PDB entry 6UQE | electron microscopy, 3.00 A resolution | chains I and P of the 22 polymer chains in the assembly

Chain I (and P):
Protein: ATP-dependent Clp protease proteolytic subunit
From: Escherichia coli K-12
Notes: EC 3.4.21.92; chain P of this document is another copy of the same molecule, construct and numbering; everything in this record applies to it too
Reference sequence: A0A0K4NM46 (A0A0K4NM46_ECOLX); numbering as in UniProt (aligned over 15-206)
Chain sequence (192 residues; row label = number of the first residue in the row):
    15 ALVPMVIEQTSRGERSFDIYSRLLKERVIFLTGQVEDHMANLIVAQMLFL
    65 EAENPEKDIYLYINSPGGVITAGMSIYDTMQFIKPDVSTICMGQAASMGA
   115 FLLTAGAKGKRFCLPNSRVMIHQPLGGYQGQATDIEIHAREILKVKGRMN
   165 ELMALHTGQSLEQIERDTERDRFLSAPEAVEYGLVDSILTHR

How chain I and chain P interact:
Residue-residue contacts (41; chain I residue first):
  Gln137(I) - Gln145(P)  hydrogen bond
  Gln137(I) - Ala146(P)
  Gln137(I) - Thr147(P)  hydrogen bond
  Pro138(I) - Gln145(P)
  Pro138(I) - Ala146(P)  hydrogen bond (backbone-backbone)
  Leu139(I) - Gly144(P)
  Leu139(I) - Gln145(P)
  Gly140(I) - Gln143(P)
  Gly140(I) - Gly144(P)  hydrogen bond (backbone-backbone)
  Gly140(I) - Ile149(P)
  Gly141(I) - Tyr142(P)
  Gly141(I) - Gln143(P)
  Gly141(I) - Ile149(P)
  Tyr142(I) - Gly141(P)
  Tyr142(I) - Tyr142(P)  hydrogen bond (backbone-backbone)
  Tyr142(I) - Gln143(P)
  Gln143(I) - Gly140(P)
  Gln143(I) - Gly141(P)
  Gly144(I) - Leu139(P)
  Gly144(I) - Gly140(P)  hydrogen bond (backbone-backbone)
  Gln145(I) - Gln137(P)  hydrogen bond
  Gln145(I) - Pro138(P)
  Gln145(I) - Leu139(P)
  Gln145(I) - Glu183(P)
  Ala146(I) - Gln137(P)
  Ala146(I) - Pro138(P)  hydrogen bond (backbone-backbone)
  Ala146(I) - Leu157(P)
  Thr147(I) - Gln137(P)  hydrogen bond
  Thr147(I) - Lys160(P)  hydrogen bond
  Thr147(I) - Glu183(P)
  Ile149(I) - Gly140(P)
  Ile149(I) - Gly141(P)
  Ile149(I) - Ile156(P)  hydrophobic
  Glu150(I) - Leu157(P)
  Ala153(I) - Ala153(P)  hydrophobic
  Ile156(I) - Ile149(P)  hydrophobic
  Leu157(I) - Ala146(P)
  Lys160(I) - Ala146(P)
  Lys160(I) - Thr147(P)  hydrogen bond
  Glu183(I) - Gln145(P)
  Glu183(I) - Thr147(P)
Also at the interface, not in a pair above, chain P (18 interface residues in all): Glu150

Overview:
Chain I and chain P each contribute 18 residues to their interface; the contacts include 11 hydrogen bonds.
Among the polar pairs are Gln137(I)-Gln145(P), Gln137(I)-Thr147(P) and Thr147(I)-Lys160(P).
Chain I and chain P are both ATP-dependent Clp protease proteolytic subunit (Escherichia coli K-12); the
structure, ClpA/ClpP Disengaged State bound to RepA-GFP, was determined by electron microscopy (same
publication as 6UQO, 6W1Z, 6W20, 6W21, 6W22, 6W23 and 6W24).
